Entry 8U0H (X-ray diffraction, 1.93 A resolution); this record covers chain A.

Chain A:
Molecule: PTPN2
From: Homo sapiens
Notes: EC 3.1.3.48
Reference sequence: P17706 (PTN2_HUMAN); numbering as in UniProt (aligned over 1-314)
Amino-acid sequence (324 residues; each row starts with the number of its first residue; numbers below 1 keep their minus sign (Met-1 is residue -1)):
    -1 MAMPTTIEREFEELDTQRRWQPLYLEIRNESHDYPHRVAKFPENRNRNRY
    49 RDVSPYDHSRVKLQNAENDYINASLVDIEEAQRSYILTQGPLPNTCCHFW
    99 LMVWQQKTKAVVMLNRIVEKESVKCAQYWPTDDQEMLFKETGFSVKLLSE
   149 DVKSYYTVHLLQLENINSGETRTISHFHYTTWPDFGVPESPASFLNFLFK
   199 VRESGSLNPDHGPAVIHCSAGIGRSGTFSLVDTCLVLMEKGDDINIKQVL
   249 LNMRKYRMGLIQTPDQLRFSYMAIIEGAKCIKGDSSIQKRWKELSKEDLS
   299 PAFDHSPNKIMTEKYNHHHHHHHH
Disordered / not traced: -1 to 0, 280-322
Sequence notes: expression tag (-1 to 0, 315-322)
Residues lining bound ligands: UB0 ((5P)-3-(carboxymethoxy)-4-chloro-5-(3-{[(4S)-1-({3-[2-(4-{3-[(3R)-2,6-dioxopiperidin-3-yl]-2-oxo-2,3-dihydro-1,3-benzoxazol-6-yl}piperidin-1-yl)acetamido]phenyl}methanesulfonyl)-2,2-dimethylpiperidin-4-yl]amino}phenyl)thiophene-2-carboxylic acid): Arg26, Asn27, Ser29, His30, Asp31, Tyr48, Asp50, Val51, Tyr54, Lys122, Asp182, Phe183, Gly184, Cys216, Ser217, Ala218, Ile220, Gly221, Arg222, Arg252, Met256, Gly257, Gln260, Gln264

In short:
Bound to chain A: compound UB0.
Chain A is PTPN2 (Homo sapiens); the structure, Crystal structure of PTPN2 with a PROTAC, was determined by
X-ray diffraction together with 8UH6 from the same study.
